9E11 - chains A and C of the 4 polymer chains in the assembly; structure by electron microscopy, 2.86 A resolution.

Chain A:
Molecule: Cytoplasmic dynein 1 heavy chain 1
Organism: Homo sapiens
UniProtKB: Q14204 (DYHC1_HUMAN); numbering as in UniProt (aligned over 1-4646)
Sequence (4646 residues; numbered 1 to 4646; the number before each row is that of its first residue):
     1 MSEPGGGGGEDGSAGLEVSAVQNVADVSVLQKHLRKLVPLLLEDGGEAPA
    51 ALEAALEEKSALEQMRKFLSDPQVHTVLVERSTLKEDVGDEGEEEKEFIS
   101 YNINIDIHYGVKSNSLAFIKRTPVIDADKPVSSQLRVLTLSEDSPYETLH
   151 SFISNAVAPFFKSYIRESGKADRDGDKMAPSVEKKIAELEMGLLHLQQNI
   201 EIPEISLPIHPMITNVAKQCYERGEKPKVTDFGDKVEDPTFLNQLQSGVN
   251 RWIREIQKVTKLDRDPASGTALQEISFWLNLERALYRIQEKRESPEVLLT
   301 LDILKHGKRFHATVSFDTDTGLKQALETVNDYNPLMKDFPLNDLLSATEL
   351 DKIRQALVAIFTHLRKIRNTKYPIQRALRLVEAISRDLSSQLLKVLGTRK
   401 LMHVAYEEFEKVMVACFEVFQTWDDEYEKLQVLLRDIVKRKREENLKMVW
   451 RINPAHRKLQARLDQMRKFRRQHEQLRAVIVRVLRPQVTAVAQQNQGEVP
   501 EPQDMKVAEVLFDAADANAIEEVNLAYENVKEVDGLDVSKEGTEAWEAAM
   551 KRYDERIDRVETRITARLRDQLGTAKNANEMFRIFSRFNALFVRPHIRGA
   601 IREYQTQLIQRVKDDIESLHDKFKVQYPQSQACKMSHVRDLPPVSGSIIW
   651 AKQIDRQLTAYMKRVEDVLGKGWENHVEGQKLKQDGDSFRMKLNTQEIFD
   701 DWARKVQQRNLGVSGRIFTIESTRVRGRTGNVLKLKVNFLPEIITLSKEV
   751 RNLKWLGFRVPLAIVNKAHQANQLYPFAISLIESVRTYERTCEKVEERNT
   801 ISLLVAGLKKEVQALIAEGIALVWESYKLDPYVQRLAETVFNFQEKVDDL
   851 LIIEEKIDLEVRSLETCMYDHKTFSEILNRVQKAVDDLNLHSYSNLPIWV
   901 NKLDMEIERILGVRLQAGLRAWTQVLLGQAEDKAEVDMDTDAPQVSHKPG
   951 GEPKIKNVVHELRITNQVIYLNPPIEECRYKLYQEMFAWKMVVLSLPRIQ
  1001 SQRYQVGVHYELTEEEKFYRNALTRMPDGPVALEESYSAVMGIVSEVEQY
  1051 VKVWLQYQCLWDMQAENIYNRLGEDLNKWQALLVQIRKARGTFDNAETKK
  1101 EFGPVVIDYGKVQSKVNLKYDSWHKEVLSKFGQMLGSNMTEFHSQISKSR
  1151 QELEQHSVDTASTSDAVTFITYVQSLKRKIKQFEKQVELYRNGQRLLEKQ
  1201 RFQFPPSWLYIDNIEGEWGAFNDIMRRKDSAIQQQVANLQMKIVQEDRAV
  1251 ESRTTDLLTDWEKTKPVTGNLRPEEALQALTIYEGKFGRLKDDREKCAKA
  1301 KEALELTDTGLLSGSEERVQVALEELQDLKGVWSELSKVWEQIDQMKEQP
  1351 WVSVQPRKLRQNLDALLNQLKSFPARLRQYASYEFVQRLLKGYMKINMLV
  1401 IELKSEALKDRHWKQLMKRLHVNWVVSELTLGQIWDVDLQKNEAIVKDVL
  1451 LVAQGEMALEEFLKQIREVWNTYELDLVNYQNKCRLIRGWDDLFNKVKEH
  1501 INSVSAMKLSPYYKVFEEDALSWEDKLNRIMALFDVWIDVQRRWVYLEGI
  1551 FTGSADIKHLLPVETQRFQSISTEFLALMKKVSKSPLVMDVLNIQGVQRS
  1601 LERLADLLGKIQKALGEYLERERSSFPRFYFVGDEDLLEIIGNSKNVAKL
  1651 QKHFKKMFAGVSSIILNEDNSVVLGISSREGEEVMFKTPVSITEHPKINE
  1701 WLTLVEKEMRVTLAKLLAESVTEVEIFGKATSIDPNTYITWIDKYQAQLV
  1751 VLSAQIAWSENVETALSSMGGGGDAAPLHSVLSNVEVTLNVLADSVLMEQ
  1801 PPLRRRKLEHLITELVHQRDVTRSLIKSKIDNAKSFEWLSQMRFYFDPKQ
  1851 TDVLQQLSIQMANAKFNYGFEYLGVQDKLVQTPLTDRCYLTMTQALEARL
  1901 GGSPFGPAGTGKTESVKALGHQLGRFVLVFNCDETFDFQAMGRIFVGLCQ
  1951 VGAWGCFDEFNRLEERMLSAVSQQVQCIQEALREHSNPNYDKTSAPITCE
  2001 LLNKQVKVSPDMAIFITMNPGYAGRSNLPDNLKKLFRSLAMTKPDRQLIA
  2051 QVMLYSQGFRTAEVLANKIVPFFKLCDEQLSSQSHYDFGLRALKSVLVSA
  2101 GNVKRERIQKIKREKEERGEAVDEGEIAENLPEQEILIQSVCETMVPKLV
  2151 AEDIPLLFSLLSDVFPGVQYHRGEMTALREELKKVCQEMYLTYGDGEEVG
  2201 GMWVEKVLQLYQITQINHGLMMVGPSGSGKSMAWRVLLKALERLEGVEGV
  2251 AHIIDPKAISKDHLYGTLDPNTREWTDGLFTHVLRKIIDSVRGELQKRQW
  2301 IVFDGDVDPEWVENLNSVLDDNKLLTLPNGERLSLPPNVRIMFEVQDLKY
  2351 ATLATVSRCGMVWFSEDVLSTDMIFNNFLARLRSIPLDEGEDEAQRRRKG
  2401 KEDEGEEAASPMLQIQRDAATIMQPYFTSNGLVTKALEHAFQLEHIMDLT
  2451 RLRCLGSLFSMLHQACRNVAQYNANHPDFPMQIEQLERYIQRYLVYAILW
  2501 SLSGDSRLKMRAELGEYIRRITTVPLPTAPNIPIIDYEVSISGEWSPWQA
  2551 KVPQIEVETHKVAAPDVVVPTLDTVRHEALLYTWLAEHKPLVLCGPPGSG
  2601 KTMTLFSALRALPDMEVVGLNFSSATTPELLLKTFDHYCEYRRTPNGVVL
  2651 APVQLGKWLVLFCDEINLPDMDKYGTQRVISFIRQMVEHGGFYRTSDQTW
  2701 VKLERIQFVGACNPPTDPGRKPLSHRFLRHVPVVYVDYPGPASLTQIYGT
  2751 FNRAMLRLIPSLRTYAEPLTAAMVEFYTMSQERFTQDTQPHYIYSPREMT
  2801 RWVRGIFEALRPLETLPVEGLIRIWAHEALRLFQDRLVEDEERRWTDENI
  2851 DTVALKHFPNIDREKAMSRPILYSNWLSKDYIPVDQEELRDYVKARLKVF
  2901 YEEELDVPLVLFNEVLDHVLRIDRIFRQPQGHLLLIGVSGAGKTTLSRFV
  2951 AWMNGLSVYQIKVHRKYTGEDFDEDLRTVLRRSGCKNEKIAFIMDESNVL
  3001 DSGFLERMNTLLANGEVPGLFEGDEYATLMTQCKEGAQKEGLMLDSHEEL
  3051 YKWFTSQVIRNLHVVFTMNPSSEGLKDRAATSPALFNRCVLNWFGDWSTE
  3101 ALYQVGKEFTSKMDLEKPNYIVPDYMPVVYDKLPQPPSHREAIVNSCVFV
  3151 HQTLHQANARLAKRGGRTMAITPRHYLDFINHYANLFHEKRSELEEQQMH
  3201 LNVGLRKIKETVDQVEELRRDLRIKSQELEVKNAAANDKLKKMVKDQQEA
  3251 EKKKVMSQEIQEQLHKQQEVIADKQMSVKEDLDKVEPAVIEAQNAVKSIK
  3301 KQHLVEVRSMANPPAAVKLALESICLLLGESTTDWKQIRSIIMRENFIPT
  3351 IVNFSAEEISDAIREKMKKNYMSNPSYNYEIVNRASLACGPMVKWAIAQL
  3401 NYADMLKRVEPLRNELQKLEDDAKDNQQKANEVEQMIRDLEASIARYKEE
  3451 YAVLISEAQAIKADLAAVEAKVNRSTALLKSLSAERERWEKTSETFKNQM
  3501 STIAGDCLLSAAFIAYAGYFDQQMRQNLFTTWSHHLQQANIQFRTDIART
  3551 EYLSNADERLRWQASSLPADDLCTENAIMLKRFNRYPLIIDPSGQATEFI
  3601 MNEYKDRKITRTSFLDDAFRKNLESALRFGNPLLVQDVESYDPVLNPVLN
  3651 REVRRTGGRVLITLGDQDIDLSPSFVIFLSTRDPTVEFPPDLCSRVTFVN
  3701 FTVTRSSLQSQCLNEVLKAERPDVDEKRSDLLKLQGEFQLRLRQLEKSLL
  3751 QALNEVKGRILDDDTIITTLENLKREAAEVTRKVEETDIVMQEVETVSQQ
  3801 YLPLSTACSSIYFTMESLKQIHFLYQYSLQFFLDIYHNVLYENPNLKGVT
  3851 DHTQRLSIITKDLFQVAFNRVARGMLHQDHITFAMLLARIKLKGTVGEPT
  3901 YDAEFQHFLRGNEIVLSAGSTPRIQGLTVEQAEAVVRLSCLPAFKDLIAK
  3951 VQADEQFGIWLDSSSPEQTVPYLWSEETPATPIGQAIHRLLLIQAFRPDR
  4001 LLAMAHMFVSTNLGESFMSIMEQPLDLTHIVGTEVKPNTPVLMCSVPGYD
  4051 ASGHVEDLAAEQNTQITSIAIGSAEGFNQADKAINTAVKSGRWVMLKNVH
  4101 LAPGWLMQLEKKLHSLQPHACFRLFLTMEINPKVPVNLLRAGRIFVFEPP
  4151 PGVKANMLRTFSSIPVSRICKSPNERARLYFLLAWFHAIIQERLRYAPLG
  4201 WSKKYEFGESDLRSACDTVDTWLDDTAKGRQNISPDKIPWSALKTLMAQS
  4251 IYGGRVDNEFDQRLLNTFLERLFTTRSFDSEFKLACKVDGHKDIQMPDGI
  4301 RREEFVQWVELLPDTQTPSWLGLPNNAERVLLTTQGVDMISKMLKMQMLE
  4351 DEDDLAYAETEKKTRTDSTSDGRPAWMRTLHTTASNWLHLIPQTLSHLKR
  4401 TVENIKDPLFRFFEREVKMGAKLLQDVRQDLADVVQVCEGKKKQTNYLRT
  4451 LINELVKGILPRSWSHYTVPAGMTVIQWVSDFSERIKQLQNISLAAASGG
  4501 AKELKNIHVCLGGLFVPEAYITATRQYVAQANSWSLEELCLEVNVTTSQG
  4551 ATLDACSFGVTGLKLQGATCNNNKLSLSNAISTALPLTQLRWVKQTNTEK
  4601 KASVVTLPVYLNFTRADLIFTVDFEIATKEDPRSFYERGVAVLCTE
Unresolved in the structure: 1-1456, 2390-2409, 3243-3448, 4348-4373, 4646
Swiss-Prot annotation at these positions:
  - binding site (ATP): Gly-1906 to Thr-1913, Gly-2224 to Ser-2231, Gly-2595 to Thr-2602, Gly-2937 to Thr-2944
  - modified residue: Ser-2 (N-acetylserine), Ser-70 (Phosphoserine), Lys-1125 (N6-acetyllysine), Ser-1230 (Phosphoserine), Lys-3480 (N6-acetyllysine), Ser-4162 (Phosphoserine), Lys-4283 (N6-acetyllysine), Thr-4366 (Phosphothreonine), Ser-4368 (Phosphoserine)
  - natural variant: Glu-94 (E94K: Found in a patient with spinal muscular atrophy; uncertain significance), Lys-129 (K129I: In CDCBM13), Arg-264 (R264L: In SMALED1), His-306 (H306R: In CMT2O and SMALED1), Ile-584 (I584L: In SMALED1), Arg-598 (R598C: In CMT2O and SMALED1), Thr-659 to Met-662 (deletion: In CDCBM13), Lys-671 (K671E: In SMALED1), Pro-776 (P776L: In SMALED1), Tyr-970 (Y970C: In SMALED1), Gly-1132 (G1132E: In SMALED1), Gln-1194 (Q1194R: In CMT2O), 9 further natural variant entries in UniProt
Ion coordination: Mg2+ site 1: Thr-1913 (together with ADP); Mg2+ site 2: Ser-2231, Glu-2344 (together with ATP)
Residues lining bound ligands:
  - ADP (adenosine-5'-diphosphate), molecule 1: Leu-1879, Val-1880, Thr-1882, Thr-1885, Ala-1908, Gly-1909, Thr-1910, Gly-1911, Lys-1912, Thr-1913, Glu-1914, Ile-2049, Leu-2090, Arg-2091, Lys-2094, Asp-2320, Asp-2321, Arg-2358
  - ADP, molecule 2: Val-2567, Val-2568, Val-2569, Thr-2571, Thr-2574, Pro-2596, Pro-2597, Gly-2598, Ser-2599, Gly-2600, Lys-2601, Thr-2602, Met-2603, Pro-2739, Ile-2747, Tyr-2748, Phe-2751, Pro-2796, Arg-2797, Thr-2800
  - ADP, molecule 3: Pro-2908, Leu-2909, Val-2910, Phe-2912, Val-2915, Val-2938, Ser-2939, Gly-2940, Ala-2941, Gly-2942, Lys-2943, Thr-2944, Thr-2945, Trp-3097, Arg-3174, Leu-3177, Asn-3650
  - ATP (adenosine-5'-triphosphate): Leu-2191, Thr-2192, Trp-2203, Pro-2225, Ser-2226, Gly-2227, Ser-2228, Gly-2229, Lys-2230, Ser-2231, Met-2232, Glu-2344, Leu-2369, Met-2373, Ile-2374, Asn-2377, Leu-2452, Arg-2684, Glu-2688, Arg-2726, Arg-2729

Chain C:
Molecule: Platelet-activating factor acetylhydrolase IB subunit beta
Organism: Homo sapiens
UniProtKB: P43034 (LIS1_HUMAN); residues 1-410 here = UniProt positions 1-410
Sequence (410 residues; row label = number of the first residue in the row):
     1 MVLSQRQRDELNRAIADYLRSNGYEEAYSVFKKEAELDVNEELDKKYAGL
    51 LEKKWTSVIRLQKKVMELESKLNEAKEEFTSGGPLGQKRDPKEWIPRPPE
   101 KYALSGHRSPVTRVIFHPVFSVMVSASEDATIKVWDYETGDFERTLKGHT
   151 DSVQDISFDHSGKLLASCSADMTIKLWDFQGFECIRTMHGHDHNVSSVAI
   201 MPNGDHIVSASRDKTIKMWEVQTGYCVKTFTGHREWVRMVRPNQDGTLIA
   251 SCSNDQTVRVWVVATKECKAELREHEHVVECISWAPESSYSSISEATGSE
   301 TKKSGKPGPFLLSGSRDKTIKMWDVSTGMCLMTLVGHDNWVRGVLFHSGG
   351 KFILSCADDKTLRVWDYKNKRCMKTLNAHEHFVTSLDFHKTAPYVVTGSV
   401 DQTVKVWECR
Unresolved in the structure: 1-88
Swiss-Prot annotation at these positions:
  - region: Met-1 to Asp-38 (Required for self-association and interaction with PAFAH1B2 and PAFAH1B3), Phe-388 to Arg-410 (Interaction with NDEL1)
  - modified residue: Lys-53 (N6-acetyllysine), Ser-109 (Phosphoserine)
  - natural variant: Phe-31 (F31S: In LIS1), His-149 (H149R: In LIS1), Gly-162 (G162S: In LIS1), Ser-169 (S169P: In SBH), Arg-241 (R241P: In SBH), His-277 (H277P: In LIS1), Asp-317 (D317H: In LIS1)

Interface between chain A and chain C:
Contacting residue pairs (25):
  Asp-1556(A) / Lys-303(C)
  His-1559(A) / Glu-300(C)  salt bridge
  His-1559(A) / Thr-327(C)
  Leu-1560(A) / Lys-303(C)
  Val-1563(A) / Met-329(C)  hydrophobic
  Arg-1621(A) / Lys-303(C)  hydrogen bond (side chain-backbone)
  Arg-1621(A) / Ser-304(C)
  Glu-1622(A) / Lys-303(C)  salt bridge
  Ser-3613(A) / Tyr-225(C)
  Asp-3616(A) / Gly-224(C)
  Asp-3616(A) / Tyr-225(C)
  Asp-3616(A) / Cys-226(C)  hydrogen bond (side chain-backbone)
  Asp-3617(A) / Cys-226(C)  hydrogen bond (backbone-backbone)
  Ala-3618(A) / His-189(C)
  Ala-3618(A) / Gly-190(C)
  Lys-3621(A) / Met-172(C)
  Lys-3621(A) / Gly-190(C)
  Lys-3621(A) / His-191(C)
  Lys-3621(A) / Asp-192(C)
  Asn-3622(A) / His-189(C)
  Gln-3636(A) / Tyr-225(C)
  Asn-4085(A) / Asp-205(C)
  Lys-4089(A) / Asn-203(C)  hydrogen bond (side chain-backbone)
  Lys-4089(A) / Asp-205(C)  salt bridge
  Ser-4115(A) / Thr-223(C)
Interface residues without a listed pair, chain A (21 interface residues in all): Pro-1562, Tyr-1618, Asp-3637, Leu-4116, Gln-4117
Interface residues without a listed pair, chain C (22 interface residues in all): Gly-204, Trp-219, Gln-222, Val-227, Thr-229, Lys-302
The authors on this interface:
  - pairs named by the authors: Asp-3616(A)/Cys-226(C) (hydrogen bond), Asp-3617(A)/Cys-226(C) (backbone contact), Ala-3618(A)/Gly-190(C) (hydrophobic contact), Lys-3621(A)/Met-172(C), Gln-3636(A)/Tyr-225(C), Lys-4089(A)/Asp-205(C) (salt bridge), His-191(C)/Lys-3621(A), Asn-203(C)/Lys-4089(A) (backbone contact), Glu-300(C)/His-1559(A), Met-329(C)/Val-1563(A) (hydrophobic contact)
  - interface residues, chain A: Asp-1556(A), His-1559(A), Pro-1562(A), Val-1563(A), Arg-1621(A), Glu-1622(A), Ser-3613(A), Asn-4085(A), Ser-4115(A), Gln-4117(A)
  - interface residues, chain C: Asp-192(C), Gln-222(C), Lys-303(C), Ser-304(C)

Overview:
The interface between chain A and chain C involves 21 residues on one side and 22 on the other, with 4
hydrogen bonds and 3 salt bridges. Among the polar pairs are His-1559(A)/Glu-300(C), Glu-1622(A)/Lys-303(C)
and Lys-4089(A)/Asp-205(C). The paper describes a hydrogen bond between Asp-3616(A) and Cys-226(C); backbone
contacts between Asp-3617(A) and Cys-226(C) and Asn-203(C) and Lys-4089(A); hydrophobic contacts between
Ala-3618(A) and Gly-190(C) and Met-329(C) and Val-1563(A). The paper reports interface residues Asp-1556(A),
His-1559(A) and Asp-192(C) among others.
Chain A is Cytoplasmic dynein 1 heavy chain 1 and chain C is Platelet-activating factor acetylhydrolase IB
subunit beta, both from Homo sapiens; the structure, Dimeric motor domains from phi-like dynein-1 bound to a
Lis1 dimer under Lis1 condition, was determined by electron microscopy (same publication as 9E0Z, 9E10, 9E12,
9E13 and 9E14).
